PDB entry 6HZ8 | electron microscopy, 4.30 A resolution (low resolution: residue-level contacts below are approximate; hydrogen-bond / salt-bridge calls are withheld) | chains I and N of the 14 polymer chains in the assembly

[Chain I]
Name: 5-methylcytosine-specific restriction enzyme B
Organism: Escherichia coli (strain K12)
Notes: EC 3.1.21.-
UniProt: P15005 (MCRB_ECOLI), isoform P15005-2; residues 162-459 here correspond to UniProt positions 1-298 (UniProt number = residue number - 161)
Sequence (307 residues; each row starts with the number of its first residue):
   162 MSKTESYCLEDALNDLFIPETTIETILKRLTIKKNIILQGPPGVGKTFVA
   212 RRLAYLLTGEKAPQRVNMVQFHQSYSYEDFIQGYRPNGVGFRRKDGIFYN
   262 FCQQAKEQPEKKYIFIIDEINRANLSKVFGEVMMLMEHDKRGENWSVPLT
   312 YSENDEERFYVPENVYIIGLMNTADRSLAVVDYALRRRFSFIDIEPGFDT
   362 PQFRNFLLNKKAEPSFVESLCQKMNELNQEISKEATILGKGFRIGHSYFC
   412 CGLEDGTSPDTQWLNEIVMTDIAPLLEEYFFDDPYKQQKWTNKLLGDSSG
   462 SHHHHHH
Disordered / not traced: 162-167, 458-468
Sequence notes: expression tag (460-468)
Bound ions: Mg2+: Thr-208 (together with GMP-PNP)
Ligand contacts:
  - GMP-PNP (GNP; phosphoaminophosphonic acid-guanylate ester), molecule 1: Asp-176, Leu-177, Phe-178, Pro-202, Pro-203, Gly-204, Val-205, Gly-206, Lys-207, Thr-208, Phe-209, Asp-279, Glu-280, Asn-333, His-407, Ser-408, Cys-411, Cys-412
  - GMP-PNP (GNP), molecule 2: Glu-298, Asp-300, Lys-301, Ala-345, Arg-348, Arg-349
Reported in the primary citation:
  - mutagenesis - R348A: decreased catalytic activity
  - mutagenesis - R283A: abolished catalytic activity on GTP (citing earlier work)

[Chain N]
Name: Protein McrC
Organism: Escherichia coli (strain K12)
UniProt: P15006 (MCRC_ECOLI); residue numbers follow UniProt; this construct covers 1-348
Sequence (348 residues; row label = number of the first residue in the row):
     1 MEQPVIPVRNIYYMLTYAWGYLQEIKQANLEAIPGNNLLDILGYVLNKGV
    51 LQLSRRGLELDYNPNTEIIPGIKGRIEFAKTIRGFHLNHGKTVSTFDMLN
   101 EDTLANRIIKSTLAILIKHEKLNSTIRDEARSLYRKLPGISTLHLTPQHF
   151 SYLNGGKNTRYYKFVISVCKFIVNNSIPGQNKGHYRFYDFERNEKEMSLL
   201 YQKFLYEFCRRELTSANTTRSYLKWDASSISDQSLNLLPRMETDITIRSS
   251 EKILIVDAKYYKSIFSRRMGTEKFHSQNLYQLMNYLWSLKPENGENIGGL
   301 LIYPHVDTAVKHRYKINGFDIGLCTVNLGQEWPCIHQELLDIFDEYLK
Disordered / not traced: 1-2, 22-27, 268-271
Reported in the primary citation:
  - catalytic residues: Asp-244, Asp-257, Lys-259 (proposed by the authors, not directly observed)

[How chain I and chain N interact]
Residue-residue contacts - 20 pairs, chain I then chain N:
  Gln-234(I) / Asp-97(N)
  Gln-234(I) / Leu-99(N)
  Glu-239(I) / Arg-75(N)
  Tyr-245(I) / Phe-78(N)
  Arg-246(I) / Ile-72(N)
  Arg-246(I) / Gly-74(N)
  Phe-252(I) / Ile-76(N)
  Arg-283(I) / Tyr-62(N)
  Ala-284(I) / Tyr-62(N)
  Asn-285(I) / Tyr-62(N)
  Lys-288(I) / Asp-97(N)
  Tyr-312(I) / Arg-75(N)
  Arg-337(I) / Arg-56(N)
  Ser-338(I) / Leu-58(N)
  Thr-397(I) / Arg-56(N)
  Ile-398(I) / Gln-52(N)
  Ile-398(I) / Arg-56(N)
  Glu-439(I) / Arg-55(N)
  Phe-442(I) / Arg-55(N)
  Asp-443(I) / Arg-55(N)
Other interface residues (no listed pair), chain I (23 interface residues in all): Tyr-236, Pro-247, Leu-339, Val-342, Phe-403, Tyr-440
Other interface residues (no listed pair), chain N (17 interface residues in all): Leu-51, Gly-57, Leu-60, Leu-87, Lys-157

[In short]
23 residues of chain I face 17 of chain N across their interface. Ligands of chain I: GMP-PNP. The paper
reports catalytic residues Asp-244(N), Asp-257(N) and Lys-259(N); R348A of chain I reduces catalytic activity.
Here chain I is 5-methylcytosine-specific restriction enzyme B and chain N is Protein McrC, both from
Escherichia coli (strain K12). Entry 6HZ8 (Structure of McrBC without DNA binding domains (Class 4)) was
determined by electron microscopy, deposited together with 6HZ4, 6HZ5, 6HZ6, 6HZ7 and 6HZ9.
